Entry 9KET (electron microscopy, 3.46 A resolution); this record covers chains H and J of the 10 polymer chains in the assembly.

[Chain H]
Molecule: Non-template strand DNA
Sequence (76 nucleotides; each row starts with the number of its first residue; numbers below 1 keep their minus sign (DG-21 is residue -21)):
   -21 GGGTTCACCCGGCGTTCATTTACGCCCTTCGGCGCCTTCATCTCATCTGC
    29 CTATAATGGGAGCTGTCACGGATGCA
Not modelled in the structure: -21 to 1

[Chain J]
Protein: Possible two component system response transcriptional positive regulator PhoP
Source organism: Mycobacterium tuberculosis H37Rv
UniProtKB: P71814 (P71814_MYCTU); the construct has insertions or renumbered stretches relative to UniProt, so the offset changes along the chain: -22 to 36 = UniProt 1-59; 60-247 = UniProt 60-247
Amino-acid sequence (270 residues; each row starts with the number of its first residue; numbers below 1 keep their minus sign (Met-22 is residue -22)):
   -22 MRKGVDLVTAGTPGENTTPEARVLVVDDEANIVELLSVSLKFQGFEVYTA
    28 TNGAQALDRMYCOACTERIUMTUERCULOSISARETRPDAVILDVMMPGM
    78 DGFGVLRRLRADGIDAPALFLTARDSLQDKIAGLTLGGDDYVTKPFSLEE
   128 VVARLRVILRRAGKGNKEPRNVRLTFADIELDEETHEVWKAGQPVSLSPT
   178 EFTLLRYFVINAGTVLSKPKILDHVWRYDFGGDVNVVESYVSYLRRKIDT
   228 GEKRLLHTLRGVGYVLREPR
Not modelled in the structure: -22 to 148
Construct notes: insertion (37-59)
Modified / non-standard residues: PYL (pyrrolysine) at position 40, PYL (pyrrolysine) at position 56; Sec47, Sec50, Sec54 (selenocysteine)

[How chain H and chain J interact]
Residue-residue contacts - 9 pairs, chain H then chain J:
  DC13(H) - Ser175(J)  hydrogen bond to the phosphate
  DC13(H) - Pro176(J)  phosphate contact
  DC14(H) - Thr177(J)  hydrogen bond to the phosphate
  DT15(H) - Trp203(J)  phosphate contact
  DT15(H) - Val213(J)  phosphate contact
  DT16(H) - Gly209(J)  phosphate contact
  DT16(H) - Asp210(J)  hydrogen bond to the phosphate
  DC17(H) - Asn212(J)  base contact
  DA18(H) - Asn212(J)  base contact
Also at the interface, not in a pair above, chain J (11 interface residues in all): Phe207, Ser216, Tyr220

[In short]
The interface between chain H and chain J involves 6 residues on one side and 11 on the other; the contacts
include 3 hydrogen bonds. Polar pairs include DC13(H)-Ser175(J), DC14(H)-Thr177(J) and DT16(H)-Asp210(J).
Chain H is Non-template strand DNA and chain J is Possible two component system response transcriptional
positive regulator PhoP (Mycobacterium tuberculosis H37Rv); the structure, Cryo-EM structure of Mycobacterium
tuberculosis transcription activation complex with two PhoP molecules(composite map), was determined by
electron microscopy (same publication as 9JI2, 9KEU and 9KEV).
